4FFX - chains A and D of the 4 polymer chains in the assembly; structure by X-ray diffraction, 2.70 A resolution.

# Chain A (and D)
Molecule: Adenylosuccinate lyase
From: Homo sapiens
Notes: EC 4.3.2.2; chain D of this document is another copy of the same molecule, construct and numbering; everything in this record applies to it too
UniProt: P30566 (PUR8_HUMAN); numbering as in UniProt (aligned over 1-484)
Sequence (487 residues; row label = number of the first residue in the row; numbers below 1 keep their minus sign (Gly-2 is residue -2)):
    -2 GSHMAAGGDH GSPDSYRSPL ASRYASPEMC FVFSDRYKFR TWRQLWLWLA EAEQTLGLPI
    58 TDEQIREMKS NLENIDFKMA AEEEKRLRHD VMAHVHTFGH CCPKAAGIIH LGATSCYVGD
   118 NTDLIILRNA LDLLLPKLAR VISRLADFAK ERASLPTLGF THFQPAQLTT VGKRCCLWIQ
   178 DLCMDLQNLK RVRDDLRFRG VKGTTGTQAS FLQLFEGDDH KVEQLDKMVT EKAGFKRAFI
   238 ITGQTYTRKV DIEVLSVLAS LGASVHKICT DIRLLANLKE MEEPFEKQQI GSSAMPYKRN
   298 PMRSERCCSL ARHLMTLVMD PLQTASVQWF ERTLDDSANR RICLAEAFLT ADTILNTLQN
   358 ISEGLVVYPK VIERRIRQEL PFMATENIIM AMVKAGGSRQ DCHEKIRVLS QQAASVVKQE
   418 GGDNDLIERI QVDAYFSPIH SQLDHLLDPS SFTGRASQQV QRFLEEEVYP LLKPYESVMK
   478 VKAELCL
Not modelled in the structure: -2 to 5, 283-294, 475-484 (chain D: -2 to 4, 60-61, 85-86, 284-292, 474-484)
Sequence notes: expression tag (-2 to 0); conflict Arg63 (Gln in P30566)
UniProt features mapped onto this chain:
  - active site (Proton donor/acceptor): His159, Ser289
  - binding site (substrate): Arg20, Tyr21, Arg85 to Asp87, Thr111, Ser112, Gln241, Arg303, Arg329, Ser334, Arg338
  - modified residue: Ala2 (N-acetylalanine), Lys147 (N6-acetyllysine), Lys295 (N6-acetyllysine)
  - cross-link: Lys415 (Glycyl lysine isopeptide (Lys-Gly) (interchain with G-Cter in SUMO1))
  - natural variant: Ala2 (A2V: In ADSLD), Ala3 (A3V: In ADSLD), Met26 (M26L: In ADSLD), Ile72 (I72V: In ADSLD), Pro100 (P100A: In ADSLD), Tyr114 (Y114H: In ADSLD), Arg141 (R141W: In ADSLD), Arg190 (R190Q: In ADSLD), Arg194 (R194C: In ADSLD), Lys246 (K246E: In ADSLD), Asp268 (D268N: In ADSLD), Arg303 (R303C: In ADSLD), 14 further natural variant entries in UniProt

# Chain A / chain D interface
Contacting residue pairs (99; chain A residue first):
  Asp6(A) - Gly8(D)
  Asp6(A) - Ser9(D)  hydrogen bond (backbone-side chain)
  Asp6(A) - Ser12(D)
  Gly8(A) - His7(D)
  Pro10(A) - Ser31(D)
  Pro10(A) - Asp32(D)
  Pro10(A) - Arg33(D)  hydrogen bond (backbone-backbone)
  Pro10(A) - Phe74(D)  hydrophobic
  Asp11(A) - Phe28(D)
  Asp11(A) - Ser31(D)
  Asp11(A) - Arg33(D)  salt bridge
  Ser12(A) - Asp6(D)  hydrogen bond
  Ser12(A) - Ser31(D)
  Tyr13(A) - Ala18(D)
  Tyr13(A) - Cys27(D)
  Tyr13(A) - Phe30(D)
  Tyr13(A) - Arg338(D)
  Tyr13(A) - Ala342(D)  hydrophobic
  Tyr13(A) - Leu346(D)  hydrophobic
  Arg14(A) - Asp32(D)  salt bridge
  Ser15(A) - Ser15(D)
  Pro16(A) - Ile339(D)  hydrophobic
  Ala18(A) - Tyr13(D)
  Arg20(A) - Arg338(D)
  Cys27(A) - Ser12(D)
  Cys27(A) - Tyr13(D)  hydrogen bond (backbone-backbone)
  Phe28(A) - Asp11(D)
  Ser31(A) - Pro10(D)  hydrogen bond (side chain-backbone)
  Ser31(A) - Asp11(D)
  Ser31(A) - Ser12(D)
  Asp32(A) - Pro10(D)  hydrogen bond (backbone-backbone)
  Asp32(A) - Arg14(D)  salt bridge
  Arg33(A) - Pro10(D)  hydrogen bond (backbone-backbone)
  Arg33(A) - Asp11(D)  salt bridge
  Phe74(A) - Pro10(D)  hydrophobic
  Arg85(A) - Glu283(D)  salt bridge
  Thr267(A) - Trp326(D)
  Arg270(A) - Trp326(D)
  Arg270(A) - Thr330(D)  hydrogen bond
  Arg270(A) - Asp332(D)  salt bridge
  Leu271(A) - Trp326(D)  hydrophobic
  Met299(A) - Leu331(D)  hydrophobic
  Glu302(A) - Thr330(D)  hydrogen bond
  Glu302(A) - Leu331(D)
  Glu302(A) - Asp332(D)
  Cys305(A) - Asp332(D)
  Ser306(A) - Asp332(D)  hydrogen bond (side chain-backbone)
  Ser306(A) - Asp333(D)
  Ser306(A) - Ser334(D)
  Ser306(A) - Ala335(D)  hydrogen bond (side chain-backbone)
  Ser306(A) - Asn336(D)  hydrogen bond (side chain-backbone)
  Leu307(A) - Ala335(D)  hydrophobic
  Leu307(A) - Ile339(D)  hydrophobic
  Arg309(A) - Asp317(D)
  Arg309(A) - Gln320(D)
  Arg309(A) - Thr321(D)  hydrogen bond
  Arg309(A) - Val324(D)
  Arg309(A) - Asp332(D)  salt bridge
  Arg309(A) - Asn336(D)
  His310(A) - Asp317(D)  salt bridge
  His310(A) - Asn336(D)
  His310(A) - Ile339(D)
  Met312(A) - Gln320(D)
  Thr313(A) - Thr313(D)
  Thr313(A) - Met316(D)
  Thr313(A) - Asp317(D)  hydrogen bond
  Thr313(A) - Gln320(D)  hydrogen bond
  Met316(A) - Thr313(D)
  Asp317(A) - Arg309(D)
  Asp317(A) - His310(D)  salt bridge
  Asp317(A) - Thr313(D)  hydrogen bond
  Gln320(A) - Arg309(D)
  Gln320(A) - Met312(D)
  Gln320(A) - Thr313(D)  hydrogen bond
  Thr321(A) - Arg309(D)  hydrogen bond
  Val324(A) - Arg309(D)
  Trp326(A) - Thr267(D)
  Trp326(A) - Arg270(D)
  Trp326(A) - Leu271(D)  hydrophobic
  Thr330(A) - Arg270(D)
  Thr330(A) - Glu302(D)
  Leu331(A) - Glu302(D)  hydrogen bond (backbone-side chain)
  Asp332(A) - Arg270(D)  salt bridge
  Asp332(A) - Glu302(D)
  Asp332(A) - Cys305(D)
  Asp332(A) - Ser306(D)  hydrogen bond (backbone-side chain)
  Asp332(A) - Arg309(D)  salt bridge
  Asp333(A) - Ser306(D)
  Ser334(A) - Ser306(D)
  Ala335(A) - Tyr21(D)
  Ala335(A) - Ser306(D)  hydrogen bond (backbone-side chain)
  Asn336(A) - Ser306(D)  hydrogen bond (backbone-side chain)
  Asn336(A) - His310(D)
  Arg338(A) - Pro16(D)
  Ile339(A) - Leu307(D)  hydrophobic
  Ile339(A) - His310(D)
  Ala342(A) - Tyr13(D)  hydrophobic
  Glu343(A) - Glu343(D)
  Leu346(A) - Tyr13(D)  hydrophobic
Interface residues without a listed pair, chain A (54 interface residues in all): Leu17, Tyr21, Phe30, Glu81, Arg303, Leu314
Interface residues without a listed pair, chain D (55 interface residues in all): Leu17, Arg20, Glu81, Met299, Leu314

# In short
54 residues of chain A and 55 residues of chain D are in contact; the contacts include 22 hydrogen bonds and
11 salt bridges. Among the polar pairs are Asp11(A)-Arg33(D), Arg14(A)-Asp32(D) and Arg85(A)-Glu283(D).
Both chains are Adenylosuccinate lyase (Homo sapiens). Entry 4FFX (Structural and Biochemical Characterization
of Human Adenylosuccinate Lyase (ADSL) and the R303C ADSL Deficiency Associated Mutation) was determined by
X-ray diffraction together with 4FLC from the same study.
